Entry 6ZY3 (electron microscopy, 3.30 A resolution); this record covers chains L and H of the 12 polymer chains in the assembly.

== Chain L ==
Molecule: YrbD protein
Source organism: Escherichia coli B185
UniProt: D6IEA5 (D6IEA5_ECOLX); numbering as in UniProt (aligned over 1-183)
Amino-acid sequence (183 residues; row label = number of the first residue in the row):
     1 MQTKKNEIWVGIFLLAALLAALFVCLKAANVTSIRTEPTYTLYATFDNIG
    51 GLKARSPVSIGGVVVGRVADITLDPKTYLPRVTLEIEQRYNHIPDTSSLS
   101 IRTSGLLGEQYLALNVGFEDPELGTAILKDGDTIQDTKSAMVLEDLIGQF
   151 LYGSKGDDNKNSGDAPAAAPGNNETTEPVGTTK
Disordered / not traced: 1, 30-36, 122-125, 153-183
What the authors report for this chain:
  - mutagenesis - L143E, I147E, Y152E: decreased growth in response to chlorpromazine
  - mutagenesis - I147E: decreased stability in response to SDS
  - mutagenesis - F150E: unchanged growth in response to cellular survivability

== Chain H ==
Molecule: Uncharacterized protein
Source organism: Escherichia coli 2.3916
UniProt: I2X585 (I2X585_ECOLX); residues 1-260 here = UniProt positions 1-260
Amino-acid sequence (260 residues; numbered 1 to 260; the number before each row is that of its first residue):
     1 MLLNALASLGHKGIKTLRTFGRAGLMLFNALVGKPEFRKHAPLLVRQLYN
    51 VGVLSMLIIVVSGVFIGMVLGLQGYLVLTTYSAETSLGMLVALSLLRELG
   101 PVVAALLFAGRAGSALTAEIGLMRATEQLSSMEMMAVDPLRRVISPRFWA
   151 GVISLPLLTVIFVAVGIWGGSLVGVSWKGIDSGFFWSAMQNAVDWRMDLV
   201 NCLIKSVVFAITVTWISLFNGYDAIPTSAGISRATTRTVVHSSLAVLGLD
   251 FVLTALMFGN
Disordered / not traced: 1, 260
What the authors report for this chain:
  - binding site for the ligand PEE: L70, V77, Y81, M89, L93, E98, L99
  - mutagenesis - E98R: decreased growth in response to chlorpromazine

== Interface between chain L and chain H ==
Residue-residue contacts (23; chain L residue first):
  T3(L) - R18(H)  hydrogen bond (backbone-side chain)
  K4(L) - R18(H)
  N6(L) - L25(H)
  E7(L) - R18(H)  salt bridge
  E7(L) - G21(H)
  E7(L) - R22(H)  salt bridge
  E7(L) - L25(H)
  I8(L) - R18(H)
  V10(L) - G21(H)
  V10(L) - L25(H)  hydrophobic
  G11(L) - L17(H)
  G11(L) - G21(H)
  I12(L) - L17(H)  hydrophobic
  L14(L) - F20(H)
  L14(L) - G24(H)
  L14(L) - W215(H)  hydrophobic
  L15(L) - L17(H)  hydrophobic
  L15(L) - F20(H)  hydrophobic
  L22(L) - V252(H)  hydrophobic
  C25(L) - V252(H)  hydrogen bond (side chain-backbone)
  C25(L) - A255(H)
  C25(L) - L256(H)  hydrophobic
  K27(L) - A255(H)  hydrogen bond (side chain-backbone)
Interface residues without a listed pair, chain L (14 interface residues in all): L26

== In short ==
14 residues of chain L and 11 residues of chain H are in contact; the contacts include 3 hydrogen bonds and 2
salt bridges. Polar pairs include E7(L)-R18(H), E7(L)-R22(H) and T3(L)-R18(H). From the paper: a binding site
for the ligand PEE at L70(H), V77(H) and Y81(H) among others; L143E, I147E and Y152E of chain L reduce growth
in response to chlorpromazine; 5 substitutions were tested in all.
Chain L is YrbD protein (Escherichia coli B185) and chain H is Uncharacterized protein (Escherichia coli
2.3916); the structure, Cryo-EM structure of MlaFEDB in complex with phospholipid, was determined by electron
microscopy, deposited together with 6ZY2, 6ZY4 and 6ZY9.
